PDB entry 2QGE | X-ray diffraction, 1.45 A resolution | chains A and B

# Chain A (and B)
Protein: Transthyretin
Source organism: Homo sapiens
Notes: chain B of this document is another copy of the same molecule, construct and numbering; everything in this record applies to it too
UniProt: P02766 (TTHY_HUMAN); residues 1-127 here correspond to UniProt positions 21-147 (UniProt number = residue number + 20)
Sequence (127 residues; each row starts with the number of its first residue):
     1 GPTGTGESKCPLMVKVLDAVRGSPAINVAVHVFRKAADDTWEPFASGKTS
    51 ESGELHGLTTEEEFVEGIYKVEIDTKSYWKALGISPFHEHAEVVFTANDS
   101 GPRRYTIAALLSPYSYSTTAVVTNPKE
Not modelled in the structure: 1-10, 126-127 (chain B: 1-10, 125-127)
Ligand contacts: 2-(3,5-dimethylphenyl)-1,3-benzoxazole (MR6): Lys15, Leu17, Ala108, Ala109, Leu110, Ser117, Thr118, Thr119

# Chain A / chain B interface
Residue-residue contacts (37; chain A residue first):
  Phe87(A) - Phe95(B)  hydrophobic
  Phe87(A) - Tyr105(B)  hydrophobic
  Phe87(A) - Ile107(B)  hydrophobic
  Phe87(A) - Ala120(B)  hydrophobic
  Phe87(A) - Val122(B)  hydrophobic
  His88(A) - Val93(B)
  His88(A) - Val94(B)
  Glu89(A) - Val94(B)  hydrogen bond (backbone-backbone)
  Glu89(A) - Thr96(B)  hydrogen bond
  His90(A) - Val94(B)
  Glu92(A) - Glu92(B)
  Glu92(A) - Val94(B)
  Glu92(A) - Tyr116(B)  hydrogen bond (backbone-side chain)
  Val93(A) - His88(B)
  Val94(A) - His88(B)
  Val94(A) - Glu89(B)  hydrogen bond (backbone-backbone)
  Val94(A) - His90(B)
  Phe95(A) - Phe87(B)  hydrophobic
  Thr96(A) - Glu89(B)  hydrogen bond
  Tyr105(A) - Phe87(B)  hydrophobic
  Ile107(A) - Phe87(B)  hydrophobic
  Tyr114(A) - Thr119(B)  hydrogen bond (backbone-side chain)
  Tyr114(A) - Ala120(B)  hydrogen bond (backbone-backbone)
  Ser115(A) - Thr118(B)  hydrogen bond (side chain-backbone)
  Ser115(A) - Thr119(B)
  Tyr116(A) - Glu92(B)  hydrogen bond (side chain-backbone)
  Tyr116(A) - Ser117(B)
  Tyr116(A) - Thr118(B)  hydrogen bond (backbone-backbone)
  Ser117(A) - Tyr116(B)
  Ser117(A) - Ser117(B)  hydrogen bond
  Thr118(A) - Ser115(B)  hydrogen bond (backbone-side chain)
  Thr118(A) - Tyr116(B)  hydrogen bond (backbone-backbone)
  Thr119(A) - Tyr114(B)  hydrogen bond (side chain-backbone)
  Thr119(A) - Ser115(B)
  Ala120(A) - Phe87(B)  hydrophobic
  Ala120(A) - Tyr114(B)  hydrogen bond (backbone-backbone)
  Val122(A) - Phe87(B)  hydrophobic
Other interface residues (no listed pair), chain A (21 interface residues in all): Ile68, Lys76
Other interface residues (no listed pair), chain B (22 interface residues in all): Ile68, Lys70, Lys76

# Overview
The interface between chain A and chain B involves 21 residues on one side and 22 on the other; the contacts
include 15 hydrogen bonds. Polar pairs include Glu89(A)-Thr96(B), Glu92(A)-Tyr116(B) and Tyr114(A)-Thr119(B).
Chain A binds 2-(3,5-dimethylphenyl)-1,3-benzoxazole.
Both chains are Transthyretin (Homo sapiens). Entry 2QGE (Human transthyretin (TTR) complexed with
2-(3,5-Dimethylphenyl)benzoxazole) was determined by X-ray diffraction (same publication as 2QGB, 2QGC and
2QGD).
